PDB entry 5X18 | X-ray diffraction, 1.80 A resolution | chain A

[Chain A]
Name: Casein kinase I homolog 1
From: Saccharomyces cerevisiae (strain ATCC 204508 / S288c)
Notes: EC 2.7.11.1
UniProtKB: P23291 (KC11_YEAST); residue numbers follow UniProt; this construct covers 62-355
Chain sequence (295 residues; each row starts with the number of its first residue):
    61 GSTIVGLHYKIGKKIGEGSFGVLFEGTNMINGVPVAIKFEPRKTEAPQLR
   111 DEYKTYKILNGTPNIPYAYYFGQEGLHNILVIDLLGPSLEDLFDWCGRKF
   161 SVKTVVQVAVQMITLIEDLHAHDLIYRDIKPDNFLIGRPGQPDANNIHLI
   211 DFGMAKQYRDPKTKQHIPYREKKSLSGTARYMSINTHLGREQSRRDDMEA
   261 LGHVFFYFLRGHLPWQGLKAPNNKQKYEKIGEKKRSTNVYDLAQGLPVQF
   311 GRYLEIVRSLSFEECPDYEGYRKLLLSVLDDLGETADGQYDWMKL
Unresolved in the structure: 61
Sequence notes: expression tag (61)
Swiss-Prot annotation at these positions:
  - active site: D188 (Proton acceptor)
  - binding site (ATP): I75 to L83, K98
Small-molecule neighbours: malonic acid (MLA): R240, Q276, G277, L278, K286
From the paper describing this entry:
  - conformationally variable residues: K279 to Q285

[Summary]
Chain A binds malonic acid. Curated annotation (UniProt) lists active-site residue D188 and 10 ATP-binding
residues. The paper reports conformational variability at K279.
Chain A is Casein kinase I homolog 1 (Saccharomyces cerevisiae (strain ATCC 204508 / S288c)); the structure,
Crystal structure of Casein kinase I homolog 1, was determined by X-ray diffraction together with 5X17 from
the same study.
